1M05 - chains A and E of the 3 polymer chains in the assembly; structure by X-ray diffraction, 1.90 A resolution.

Chain A:
Protein: HLA class I histocompatibility antigen, B-8 B*0801 alpha chain
Organism: Homo sapiens
UniProt: P30460 (1B08_HUMAN); residues 1-277 here correspond to UniProt positions 25-301 (UniProt number = residue number + 24)
Sequence (277 residues; row label = number of the first residue in the row):
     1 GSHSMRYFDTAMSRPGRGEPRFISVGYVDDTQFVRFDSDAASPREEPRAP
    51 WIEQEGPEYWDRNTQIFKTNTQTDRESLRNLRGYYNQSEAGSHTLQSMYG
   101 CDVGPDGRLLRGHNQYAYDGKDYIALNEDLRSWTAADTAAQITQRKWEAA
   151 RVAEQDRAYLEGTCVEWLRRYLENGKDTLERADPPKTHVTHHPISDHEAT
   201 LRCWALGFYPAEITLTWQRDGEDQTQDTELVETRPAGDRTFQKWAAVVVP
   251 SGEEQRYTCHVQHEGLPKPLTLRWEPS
Not modelled in the structure: 41-48
Disulfide bonds: Cys101-Cys164, Cys203-Cys259
Bound ions: Cd2+: Glu19 (shared with 2 residues of chain D)

Chain E:
Protein: EBNA-3 nuclear protein
UniProt: P12977 (EBN3_EBV); aligned to UniProt positions 193-201 over residues 1-9 (the alignment contains insertions or deletions, so no single offset holds)
Sequence (9 residues; row label = number of the first residue in the row):
     1 FLRGRAYGL

Chain A / chain E interface:
Residue-residue contacts (49; chain A residue first):
  Met5(A) - Phe1(E)
  Tyr7(A) - Phe1(E)  hydrogen bond (side chain-backbone)
  Tyr7(A) - Leu2(E)  hydrophobic
  Asp9(A) - Arg5(E)  salt bridge
  Phe36(A) - Leu2(E)  hydrophobic
  Tyr59(A) - Phe1(E)  hydrophobic
  Arg62(A) - Phe1(E)
  Asn63(A) - Phe1(E)
  Asn63(A) - Leu2(E)  hydrogen bond (side chain-backbone)
  Ile66(A) - Phe1(E)  hydrophobic
  Ile66(A) - Leu2(E)
  Ile66(A) - Arg3(E)
  Ile66(A) - Gly4(E)
  Phe67(A) - Leu2(E)  hydrophobic
  Asn70(A) - Arg3(E)  hydrogen bond (side chain-backbone)
  Asn70(A) - Gly4(E)
  Asn70(A) - Arg5(E)  hydrogen bond (side chain-backbone)
  Thr73(A) - Arg5(E)  hydrogen bond (side chain-backbone)
  Thr73(A) - Ala6(E)
  Thr73(A) - Tyr7(E)
  Thr73(A) - Gly8(E)
  Asp74(A) - Arg5(E)  salt bridge
  Ser77(A) - Gly8(E)
  Ser77(A) - Leu9(E)  hydrogen bond (side chain-backbone)
  Asn80(A) - Leu9(E)  hydrogen bond (side chain-backbone)
  Leu81(A) - Leu9(E)  hydrophobic
  Tyr84(A) - Leu9(E)  hydrogen bond (side chain-backbone)
  Leu95(A) - Leu9(E)  hydrophobic
  Tyr99(A) - Leu2(E)
  Tyr99(A) - Arg3(E)  hydrogen bond (side chain-backbone)
  Asn114(A) - Arg3(E)
  Tyr116(A) - Arg3(E)  hydrogen bond
  Tyr116(A) - Leu9(E)  hydrophobic
  Tyr123(A) - Leu9(E)  hydrophobic
  Thr143(A) - Leu9(E)  hydrogen bond (side chain-backbone)
  Lys146(A) - Gly8(E)
  Lys146(A) - Leu9(E)  hydrogen bond (side chain-backbone)
  Trp147(A) - Tyr7(E)
  Trp147(A) - Gly8(E)  hydrogen bond (side chain-backbone)
  Trp147(A) - Leu9(E)  hydrophobic
  Ala150(A) - Tyr7(E)  hydrophobic
  Val152(A) - Tyr7(E)  hydrophobic
  Gln155(A) - Tyr7(E)
  Asp156(A) - Arg3(E)  salt bridge
  Tyr159(A) - Phe1(E)  hydrogen bond (side chain-backbone)
  Tyr159(A) - Leu2(E)
  Tyr159(A) - Arg3(E)
  Trp167(A) - Phe1(E)
  Tyr171(A) - Phe1(E)  hydrogen bond (side chain-backbone)
Interface residues without a listed pair, chain A (35 interface residues in all): Ser24, Glu76, Ser97, Thr163

Overview:
35 residues of chain A and 9 residues of chain E are in contact, with 15 hydrogen bonds and 3 salt bridges.
Among the polar pairs are Asp9(A)-Arg5(E), Asp74(A)-Arg5(E) and Asp156(A)-Arg3(E).
Chain A is HLA class I histocompatibility antigen, B-8 B*0801 alpha chain (Homo sapiens) and chain E is EBNA-3
nuclear protein; the structure, HLA B8 in complex with an Epstein Barr Virus determinant, was determined by
X-ray diffraction.
